PDB entry 5XI5 | X-ray diffraction, 2.81 A resolution | chains A and F of the 6 polymer chains in the assembly

[Chain A]
Name: Tubulin alpha chain
Organism: Sus barbatus
UniProt: A0A0R4I993 (A0A0R4I993_SUSBA); residues 1-450 here = UniProt positions 1-450
Amino-acid sequence (450 residues; row label = number of the first residue in the row):
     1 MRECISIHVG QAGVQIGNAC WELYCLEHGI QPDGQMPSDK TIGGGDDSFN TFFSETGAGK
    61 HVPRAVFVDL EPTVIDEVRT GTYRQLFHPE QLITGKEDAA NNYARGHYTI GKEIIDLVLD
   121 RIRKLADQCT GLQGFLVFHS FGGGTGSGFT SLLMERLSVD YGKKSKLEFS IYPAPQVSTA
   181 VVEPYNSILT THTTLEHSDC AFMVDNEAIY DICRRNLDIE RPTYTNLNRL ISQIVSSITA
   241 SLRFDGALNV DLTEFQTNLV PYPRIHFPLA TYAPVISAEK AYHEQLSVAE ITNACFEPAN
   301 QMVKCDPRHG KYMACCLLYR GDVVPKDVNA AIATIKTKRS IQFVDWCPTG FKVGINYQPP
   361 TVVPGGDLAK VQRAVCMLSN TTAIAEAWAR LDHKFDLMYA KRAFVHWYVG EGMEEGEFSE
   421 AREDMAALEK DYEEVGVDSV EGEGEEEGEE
Disordered / not traced: 438-450
Bound ions: Ca2+: Asp39, Thr41, Gly44, Glu55
Small-molecule neighbours: GTP (guanosine-5'-triphosphate): Gly10, Gln11, Ala12, Gln15, Ile16, Asp69, Asp98, Ala99, Ala100, Asn101, Asn102, Ser140, Gly142, Gly143, Gly144, Thr145, Gly146, Ile171, Pro173, Ala174, Val177, Ser178, Glu183, Asn206, Tyr224, Leu227, Asn228, Ile231

[Chain F]
Name: Tubulin tyrosine ligase
Organism: Gallus gallus
UniProt: E1BQ43 (E1BQ43_CHICK); residue numbers follow UniProt; this construct covers 1-378
Amino-acid sequence (384 residues; numbered 1 to 384; the number before each row is that of its first residue):
     1 MYTFVVRDEN SSVYAEVSRL LLATGQWKRL RKDNPRFNLM LGERNRLPFG RLGHEPGLVQ
    61 LVNYYRGADK LCRKASLVKL IKTSPELSES CTWFPESYVI YPTNLKTPVA PAQNGIRHLI
   121 NNTRTDEREV FLAAYNRRRE GREGNVWIAK SSAGAKGEGI LISSEASELL DFIDEQGQVH
   181 VIQKYLEKPL LLEPGHRKFD IRSWVLVDHL YNIYLYREGV LRTSSEPYNS ANFQDKTCHL
   241 TNHCIQKEYS KNYGRYEEGN EMFFEEFNQY LMDALNTTLE NSILLQIKHI IRSCLMCIEP
   301 AISTKHLHYQ SFQLFGFDFM VDEELKVWLI EVNGAPACAQ KLYAELCQGI VDVAISSVFP
   361 LADTGQKTSQ PTSIFIKLHH HHHH
Disordered / not traced: 103-143, 152-158, 167-179, 248-251, 363-372
Differences from the reference sequence: expression tag (379-384)
Small-molecule neighbours: AMP-PCP (ACP; phosphomethylphosphonic acid adenylate ester): Lys74, Pro95, Ile148, Lys150, Gln183, Lys184, Tyr185, Leu186, Lys198, Asp200, Arg202, Arg222, His239, Leu240, Thr241, Asn242, Asp318, Met320, Ile330, Glu331, Asn333

[Chain A / chain F interface]
Contacting residue pairs (22):
  Gln176(A) with Pro56(F)
  Glu207(A) with His54(F), salt bridge
  Glu297(A) with His306(F), salt bridge
  Pro298(A) with Leu307(F), hydrophobic
  Lys304(A) with His54(F); His308(F)
  Asp306(A) with Arg66(F)
  Arg308(A) with Pro300(F), hydrogen bond (side chain-backbone); Ala301(F), hydrogen bond (side chain-backbone); Ile302(F); Ser303(F), hydrogen bond (side chain-backbone)
  His309(A) with Arg66(F), hydrogen bond (side chain-backbone); Gly67(F); Ala301(F), hydrogen bond (side chain-backbone)
  Lys338(A) with Pro300(F)
  Ser340(A) with Ala301(F)
  Glu386(A) with Gly50(F); Arg66(F), salt bridge
  Arg390(A) with Gly50(F); His54(F)
  His393(A) with Arg51(F)
  Glu433(A) with Arg46(F), salt bridge
Also at the interface, not in a pair above, chain A (15 interface residues in all): Cys305
Also at the interface, not in a pair above, chain F (15 interface residues in all): Glu299

[In short]
Chain A and chain F each contribute 15 residues to their interface; the contacts include 5 hydrogen bonds and
4 salt bridges. Among the polar pairs are Glu207(A)-His54(F), Glu297(A)-His306(F) and Glu386(A)-Arg66(F).
Chain A binds GTP. Ligands of chain F: AMP-PCP.
Chain A is Tubulin alpha chain (Sus barbatus) and chain F is Tubulin tyrosine ligase (Gallus gallus); the
structure, Crystal structure of T2R-TTL-PO5 complex, was determined by X-ray diffraction.
